Entry 8PKM (electron microscopy, 2.90 A resolution); this record covers chains A and R of the 4 polymer chains in the assembly.

Chain A:
Name: Guanine nucleotide-binding protein G(i) subunit alpha-1
From: Homo sapiens
Reference sequence: P63096 (GNAI1_HUMAN); numbering as in UniProt (aligned over 1-354)
Chain sequence (354 residues; each row starts with the number of its first residue):
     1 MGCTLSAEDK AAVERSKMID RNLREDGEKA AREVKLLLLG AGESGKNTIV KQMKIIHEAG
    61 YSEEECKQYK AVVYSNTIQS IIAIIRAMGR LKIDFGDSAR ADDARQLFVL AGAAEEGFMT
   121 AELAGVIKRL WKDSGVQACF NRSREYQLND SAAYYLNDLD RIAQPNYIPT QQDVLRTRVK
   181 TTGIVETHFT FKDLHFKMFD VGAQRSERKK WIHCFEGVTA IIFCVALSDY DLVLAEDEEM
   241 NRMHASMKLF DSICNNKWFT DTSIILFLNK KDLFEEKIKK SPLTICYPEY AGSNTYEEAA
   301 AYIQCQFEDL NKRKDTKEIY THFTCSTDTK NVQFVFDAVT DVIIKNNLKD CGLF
Disordered / not traced: 1-5, 54-181, 234-239
Construct notes: conflict Asn47 (Ser in P63096), Ala203 (Gly in P63096), Ala245 (Glu in P63096), Ser326 (Ala in P63096)
Swiss-Prot annotation at these positions:
  - region: Lys35 to Lys46, Thr48 (G1 motif), Asp173 to Thr181 (G2 motif), Phe196 to Gly202, Gln204, Arg205 (G3 motif), Ile265 to Asp272 (G4 motif), Thr324, Cys325, Thr327 to Thr329 (G5 motif)
  - binding site (GTP): Glu43 to Lys46, Thr48, Ser151, Leu175 to Thr181, Asp200 to Gly202, Gln204, Asn269 to Asp272
  - binding site (Mg(2+)): Thr181
  - modified residue: Arg178 (ADP-ribosylarginine), Gln204 (Deamidated glutamine), Cys351 (ADP-ribosylcysteine)
  - lipidation: Gly2 (N-myristoyl glycine), Cys3 (S-palmitoyl cysteine)
  - natural variant: Gly40 (G40C: In NEDHISB; G40R: In NEDHISB), Gly45 (G45D: In NEDHISB), Thr48 (T48I: In NEDHISB; T48K: In NEDHISB), Gln52 (Q52P: In NEDHISB), Ser75 (deletion: In NEDHISB; uncertain significance), Gln172 (deletion: In NEDHISB), Asp173 (D173V: In NEDHISB), Glu186 to Phe189 (deletion: In NEDHISB; uncertain significance), Cys224 (C224Y: In NEDHISB), Lys270 (K270N: In NEDHISB; K270R: In NEDHISB), Asp272 (D272G: In NEDHISB), Val332 (V332E: In NEDHISB; uncertain significance)
  - mutagenesis: Gly42 (G42R: Abolishes switch to an activated conformation and dissociation from beta and gamma subunits upon GTP binding. Abolishes interaction with RGS family members), Glu116 (E116L: Enhances interaction (inactive GDP-bound) with RGS14), Gln147 (Q147L: Enhances interaction (inactive GDP-bound) with RGS14)
Ligand contacts: Phosphatidylinositol-4-phosphate (T7M; (2R)-1-(heptadecanoyloxy)-3-{[(R)-hydroxy{[(1R,2R,3R,4R,5S,6R)-2,3,5,6-tetrahydroxy-4-(phosphonooxy)cyclohexyl]oxy}phosphoryl]oxy}propan-2-yl (5Z,8Z,11Z,14Z)-icosa-5,8,11,14-tetraenoate): Asp350, Cys351, Gly352

Chain R:
Name: 5-hydroxytryptamine receptor 1A
From: Homo sapiens
Reference sequence: P08908 (5HT1A_HUMAN); residue numbers follow UniProt; this construct covers 1-422
Chain sequence (466 residues; numbered -43 to 422; the number before each row is that of its first residue; numbers below 1 keep their minus sign (Met-43 is residue -43)):
   -43 MKTIIALSYI FCLVFADYKD DDDAAAAHHH HHHHHHHENL YFQGMDVLSP GQGNNTTSPP
    17 APFETGGNTT GISDVTVSYQ VITSLLLGTL IFCAVLGNAC VVAAIALERS LQNVANYLIG
    77 SLAVTDLMVS VLVLPMAALY QVLNKWTLGQ VTCDLFIALD VLCCTSSIWH LCAIALDRYW
   137 AITDPIDYVN KRTPRRAAAL ISLTWLIGFL ISIPPMLGWR TPEDRSDPDA CTISKDHGYT
   197 IYSTFGAFYI PLLLMLVLYG RIFRAARFRI RKTVKKVEKT GADTRHGASP APQPKKSVNG
   257 ESGSRNWRLG VESKAGGALC ANGAVRQGDD GAALEVIEVH RVGNSKEHLP LPSEAGPTPC
   317 APASFERKNE RNAEAKRKMA LARERKTVKT LGIIMGTFIL CWLPFFIVAL VLPFCESSCH
   377 MPTLLGAIIN WLGYSNSLLN PVIYAYFNKD FQNAFKKIIK CKFCRQ
Disordered / not traced: -43 to 33, 175-182, 231-327, 416-422
Construct notes: initiating methionine (-43); expression tag (-42 to 0); conflict Trp125 (Leu in P08908)
Swiss-Prot annotation at these positions:
  - motif: Asp133 to Tyr135 (DRY motif), Asn396 to Tyr400 (NPxxY motif)
  - binding site (serotonin): Asp116, Cys120
  - binding site (1D-myo-inositol 4-phosphate): Thr314, Lys345, Thr346, Gly352, Phe403, Asn404, Lys405
  - glycosylation (N-linked (GlcNAc...) asparagine): Asn10, Asn11, Asn24
  - mutagenesis: Arg134 (R134A: Reduced activation of G proteins), Lys191 (K191A: Increased activation of G alpha proteins in response to SEP363856-binding), Lys345 (K345A: Reduced activation of G proteins), Ala365 (A365E/S: Reduced G(i)/(o)-coupled receptor activity), Lys405 (K405A: Reduced activation of G proteins)
Disulfides: Cys109-Cys187
Ligand contacts:
  - Phosphatidylinositol-4-phosphate (T7M; (2R)-1-(heptadecanoyloxy)-3-{[(R)-hydroxy{[(1R,2R,3R,4R,5S,6R)-2,3,5,6-tetrahydroxy-4-(phosphonooxy)cyclohexyl]oxy}phosphoryl]oxy}propan-2-yl (5Z,8Z,11Z,14Z)-icosa-5,8,11,14-tetraenoate): Ile75, Arg134, Lys342, Lys345, Thr346, Ile349, Ile399, Tyr400, Phe403, Asn404, Lys405
  - ZKV ((3-chloranyl-4-fluoranyl-phenyl)-[4-fluoranyl-4-[[(5-methylpyridin-2-yl)methylamino]methyl]piperidin-1-yl]methanone): Val89, Met92, Ala93, Tyr96, Trp102, Phe112, Ile113, Asp116, Val117, Cys120, Ile167, Cys187, Ile189, Ser199, Ala203, Trp358, Phe361, Phe362, Asn386, Tyr390
What the authors report for this chain:
  - binding site for Phosphatidylinositol-4-phosphate: Arg134
  - binding site for ZKV: Val89, Met92, Tyr96, Phe112, Ile113, Asp116, Val117, Ile167, Ala203, Phe361, Phe362
  - mutagenesis - M92F/F112W, Y96A, Q97A, F112W (16-fold): decreased binding to ZKV
  - conformationally variable residues (side-chain flip): Met92, Phe112
  - mutagenesis - F112W: increased binding to serotonin
  - mutagenesis - M92F/F112W, F112W: decreased signaling in response to ZKV
  - mutagenesis - W387A: decreased expression
  - mutagenesis - Y96A, Q97A: decreased binding to serotonin

How chain A and chain R interact:
Contacting residue pairs (36; chain A residue first):
  Arg32(A) with Val145(R); Asn146(R)
  Asp193(A) with Asn146(R), hydrogen bond (backbone-side chain)
  Leu194(A) with Ile142(R), hydrophobic
  Lys314(A) with Met335(R); Arg339(R)
  Asp315(A) with Met335(R); Arg339(R), hydrogen bond (backbone-side chain)
  Glu318(A) with Thr229(R), hydrogen bond
  Phe336(A) with Ile142(R), hydrophobic
  Thr340(A) with Pro141(R)
  Asp341(A) with Arg225(R), salt bridge; Lys228(R)
  Ile343(A) with Tyr144(R), hydrophobic; Val145(R), hydrophobic
  Ile344(A) with Ala137(R); Ile138(R); Pro141(R), hydrophobic; Arg225(R)
  Lys345(A) with Arg225(R); Thr229(R)
  Asn347(A) with Ala137(R), hydrogen bond (side chain-backbone); Tyr144(R), hydrogen bond
  Leu348(A) with Ile138(R), hydrophobic; Ala222(R), hydrophobic
  Cys351(A) with Arg134(R), hydrogen bond (backbone-side chain); Ile138(R), hydrophobic
  Gly352(A) with Lys342(R), hydrogen bond (backbone-side chain); Thr346(R), hydrogen bond (backbone-side chain)
  Leu353(A) with Ile218(R), hydrophobic; Thr343(R); Thr346(R); Leu347(R), hydrophobic
  Phe354(A) with Ile226(R), hydrophobic; Arg339(R); Lys342(R)
Interface residues without a listed pair, chain A (20 interface residues in all): Lys192, Asp350
Interface residues without a listed pair, chain R (21 interface residues in all): Asn404

In short:
Chain A and chain R form an interface of 20 and 21 residues respectively; the contacts include 8 hydrogen
bonds and 1 salt bridge. Polar contacts include Asp341(A)-Arg225(R), Asp193(A)-Asn146(R) and
Asp315(A)-Arg339(R). From the paper: a binding site for ZKV at Val89(R), Met92(R) and Tyr96(R) among others;
M92F/F112W, Y96A and Q97A of chain R, among others, reduce binding to ZKV; 5 substitutions were tested in all.
Chain A is Guanine nucleotide-binding protein G(i) subunit alpha-1 and chain R is 5-hydroxytryptamine receptor
1A, both from Homo sapiens; the structure, Befiradol-bound serotonin 5-HT1A receptor - Gi Protein Complex, was
determined by electron microscopy together with 9GL2 and 8PJK from the same study.
